Entry 9G28 (electron microscopy, 3.18 A resolution); this record covers chains 4 and A of the 14 polymer chains in the assembly.

Chain 4:
Molecule: snR30
From: Saccharomyces cerevisiae
Sequence (609 nucleotides; numbered 1 to 609; the number before each row is that of its first residue):
     1 AACCAUAGUC UCGUGCUAGU UCGGUACUAU ACAGGGAAGG GAAGUCACUC GCAUACGUGU
    61 GUGUGCAUUU CUUGCUAUUG CUGCUUAGCU UCUCUAAAAC ACUGGGCUAG CGUUUUUCAA
   121 CGCUCGAGAG GCAGAGUCUC AAGGAGCCUC CAAUGGGCCU CACGUAUUCA UCUAGAUGGC
   181 GCUUCGGACA ACGGCAUCAC AUAAGAGAUG CAGCUCCUGA CUUCUCCUCU GAUCUUCGUG
   241 AUCAGAGUUU UGAGUCGUCA GACUACGAGC AGUUUCUCUU AGUCGUUGCA UCGGGUGCUG
   301 UUGCCUUAAC GAUGUGUAUA UGGGGUUCGG GGGCUGUUGC CAUGAUAUAU AUGGAUGAGA
   361 CAGAAGUGGC CCCGUUGACG AGUUUAACUU AGAUUAAGUA GGACGCAUGA UCUUGAGCUC
   421 UUUUCCUAUA CUUUGUCCUA UGGCCAGCUU UCUCCUUAUU ACGAAGAGAU UGCGGGAUGU
   481 GGGUGCAGAG UGGGAAAAUC UGAGUUCGGU CAUCUUUGUU GUUCGUCCUA CCGCAGUAUA
   541 UUCCUAAACA CUAUGAAAUG ACCCUAGUUG GUCCAUGAUC AUUUGGGUAA AACCAUACUG
   601 CAGACAUCU
Unresolved in the structure: 1-4, 14-116, 152-328, 383-386, 403-526

Chain A:
Protein: H/ACA ribonucleoprotein complex subunit CBF5
From: Saccharomyces cerevisiae
Notes: EC 5.4.99.-
UniProtKB: P33322 (CBF5_YEAST); numbering as in UniProt (aligned over 1-483)
Chain sequence (483 residues; row label = number of the first residue in the row):
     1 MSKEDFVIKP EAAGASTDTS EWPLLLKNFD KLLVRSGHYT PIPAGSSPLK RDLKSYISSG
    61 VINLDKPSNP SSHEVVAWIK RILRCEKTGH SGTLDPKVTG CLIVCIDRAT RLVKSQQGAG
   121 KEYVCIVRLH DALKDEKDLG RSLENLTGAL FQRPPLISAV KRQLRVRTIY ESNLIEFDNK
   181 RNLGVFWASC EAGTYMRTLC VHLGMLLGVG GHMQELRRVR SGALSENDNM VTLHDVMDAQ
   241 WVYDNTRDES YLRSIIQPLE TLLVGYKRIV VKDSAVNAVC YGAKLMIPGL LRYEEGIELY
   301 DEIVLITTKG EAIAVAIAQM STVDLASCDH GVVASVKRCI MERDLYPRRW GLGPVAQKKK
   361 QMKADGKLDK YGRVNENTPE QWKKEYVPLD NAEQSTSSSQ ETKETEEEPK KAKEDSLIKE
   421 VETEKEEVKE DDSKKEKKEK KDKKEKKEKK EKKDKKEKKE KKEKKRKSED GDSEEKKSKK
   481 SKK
Unresolved in the structure: 1-17, 362-483
Curated features (UniProtKB/Swiss-Prot):
  - region: Lys434 to Glu463 (10 X 3 AA tandem repeats of K-K-[DE])
  - active site: Asp95 (Nucleophile)
  - modified residue: Ser47 (Phosphoserine), Thr378 (Phosphothreonine)
  - cross-link (Glycyl lysine isopeptide (Lys-Gly)): Lys9 (interchain with G-Cter in ubiquitin), Lys267 (interchain with G-Cter in ubiquitin)
  - mutagenesis: Asp65 (D65A: Reduced pseudouridylation of rRNA and reduced snoRNA levels), Leu94 (L94A: Reduced pseudouridylation of rRNA), Asp95 (D95A: Abolished pseudouridylation of rRNA. Abolishes pseudouridylation at position 93 in U2 snRNA)

Interface between chain 4 and chain A:
Contacting residue pairs (81):
  A396(4) with Asp329(A), base contact; His330(A), salt bridge to the phosphate; Val355(A), base contact
  A397(4) with Ala283(A), base contact; Lys284(A), hydrogen bond to the base; Met286(A), base contact
  G533(4) with Tyr281(A), hydrogen bond to the base; Gly282(A), hydrogen bond to the sugar
  C534(4) with Cys280(A), sugar contact; Gly282(A), sugar contact; Val336(A), phosphate contact; Cys339(A), phosphate contact; Arg343(A), hydrogen bond to the base
  A535(4) with Arg338(A), salt bridge to the phosphate; Cys339(A), hydrogen bond to the phosphate; Arg343(A), sugar contact
  G536(4) with Arg111(A), salt bridge to the phosphate; Arg338(A), salt bridge to the phosphate
  A550(4) with Asn69(A), hydrogen bond to the phosphate
  C551(4) with Asn69(A), hydrogen bond to the phosphate
  G571(4) with Lys180(A), salt bridge to the phosphate
  U572(4) with Arg128(A), sugar contact
  G587(4) with Glu74(A), hydrogen bond to the base; Trp78(A), sugar contact; Arg81(A), hydrogen bond to the sugar
  U588(4) with His73(A), sugar contact; Glu74(A), sugar contact; Ala77(A), sugar contact
  A589(4) with His73(A), sugar contact
  A590(4) with His73(A), base contact; His90(A), base contact
  A591(4) with Thr88(A), sugar contact; Gly89(A), sugar contact; Val113(A), sugar contact
  A592(4) with Lys87(A), salt bridge to the phosphate; Thr110(A), sugar contact; Val113(A), sugar contact
  C593(4) with Arg338(A), salt bridge to the phosphate
  G600(4) with Arg343(A), base contact
  C601(4) with Tyr281(A), sugar contact; Arg343(A), hydrogen bond to the sugar
  A602(4) with Tyr281(A), sugar contact; Arg348(A), hydrogen bond to the phosphate; Trp350(A), sugar contact
  A604(4) with Ala278(A), base contact; Tyr281(A), hydrogen bond to the base; Gly282(A), base contact; Ala283(A), base contact; Trp350(A), sugar contact
  C605(4) with Met286(A), sugar contact; Pro288(A), phosphate contact; His330(A), base contact; Gly331(A), base contact; Trp350(A), phosphate contact; Gly351(A), hydrogen bond to the phosphate; Val355(A), sugar contact
  A606(4) with Lys272(A), sugar contact; Ser274(A), hydrogen bond to the sugar; Ala275(A), base contact; Ala278(A), base contact; Lys284(A), hydrogen bond to the base; Met286(A), base contact; Pro288(A), sugar contact; Gly289(A), hydrogen bond to the base; Trp350(A), base contact; Gly353(A), phosphate contact; Pro354(A), phosphate contact; Val355(A), phosphate contact; Ala356(A), hydrogen bond to the phosphate
  U607(4) with Lys272(A), salt bridge to the phosphate; Ser274(A), phosphate contact; Arg349(A), hydrogen bond to the base; Leu352(A), sugar contact; Gly353(A), sugar contact; Pro354(A), sugar contact
  C608(4) with Thr40(A), base contact; Ile42(A), base contact; Asp273(A), base contact; Ser274(A), base contact; Arg349(A), hydrogen bond to the base
  U609(4) with His38(A), hydrogen bond to the base
Other interface residues (no listed pair), chain 4 (28 interface residues in all): C549, G603
Other interface residues (no listed pair), chain A (51 interface residues in all): Val76, Lys114, Arg181, Leu285

Overview:
The interface between chain 4 and chain A involves 28 residues on one side and 51 on the other, with 20
hydrogen bonds and 8 salt bridges. Among the polar pairs are A397(4)-Lys284(A), G533(4)-Tyr281(A) and
C534(4)-Arg343(A).
Chain 4 is snR30 and chain A is H/ACA ribonucleoprotein complex subunit CBF5, both from Saccharomyces
cerevisiae; the structure, snR30 snoRNP - State 2 - Utp23-Krr1-deltaC3, was determined by electron microscopy,
deposited together with 9G25.
